PDB entry 4RUO | X-ray diffraction, 2.81 A resolution | chains X and B

== Chain X ==
Name: Vitamin D3 receptor A
From: Danio rerio
Notes: fragment: ligand binding domain
Reference sequence: Q9PTN2 (VDRA_DANRE); residues 156-453 here = UniProt positions 156-453
Sequence (302 residues; each row starts with the number of its first residue):
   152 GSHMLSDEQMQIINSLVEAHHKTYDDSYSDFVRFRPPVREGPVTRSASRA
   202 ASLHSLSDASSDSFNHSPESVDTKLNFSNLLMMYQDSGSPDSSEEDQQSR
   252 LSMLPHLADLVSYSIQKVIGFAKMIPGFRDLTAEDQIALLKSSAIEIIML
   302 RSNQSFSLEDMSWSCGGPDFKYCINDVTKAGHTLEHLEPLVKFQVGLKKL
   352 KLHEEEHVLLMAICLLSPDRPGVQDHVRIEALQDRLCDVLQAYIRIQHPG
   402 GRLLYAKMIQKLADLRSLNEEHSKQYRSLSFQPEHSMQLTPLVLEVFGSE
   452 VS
Unresolved in the structure: 152-153, 191-250, 453
Differences from the reference sequence: expression tag (152-155); engineered mutation His337 (Leu in Q9PTN2)
Ligand contacts: gemini (BIV; 21-nor-9,10-secocholesta-5,7,10(19)-triene-1,3,25-triol, 20-(4-hydroxy-4-methylpentyl)-, (1a,3b,5z,7e)): Tyr175, Tyr179, Phe182, Leu255, Leu258, Leu261, Val262, Ser265, Ile296, Ile299, Met300, Arg302, Ser303, Ser306, Trp314, Cys316, Tyr323, Val328, His333, His337, Leu338, Leu341, Leu419, His423, Gln426, Tyr427, Leu430, Phe448
Curated features (UniProtKB/Swiss-Prot):
  - region: Lys274 to Lys292 (Interaction with coactivator LXXLL motif)
  - motif: Pro442 to Ser450 (9aaTAD)
  - binding site (calcitriol): Tyr175, Ser265, Arg302, Ser306, His333, His423
What the authors report for this chain:
  - conformationally variable residues (side-chain flip): His337
  - contacts within the chain: His337-Gln426, His333-Gln426
  - mutagenesis - L337H: unchanged binding to gemini

== Chain B ==
Name: Nuclear receptor coactivator 2
Reference sequence: Q15596 (NCOA2_HUMAN); residues 686-698 here = UniProt positions 686-698
Sequence (13 residues; each row starts with the number of its first residue):
   686 KHKILHRLLQDSS
Unresolved in the structure: 696-698

== How chain X and chain B interact ==
Contacting residue pairs (20):
  Ile270(X) with Leu690(B), hydrophobic; Leu693(B), hydrophobic; Leu694(B), hydrophobic
  Lys274(X) with Leu693(B), hydrogen bond (side chain-backbone); Leu694(B); Gln695(B)
  Gln287(X) with Leu694(B)
  Ile288(X) with His687(B); Leu690(B), hydrophobic; His691(B)
  Lys292(X) with His687(B), hydrogen bond
  Pro442(X) with Ile689(B), hydrophobic
  Leu443(X) with Ile689(B)
  Glu446(X) with His687(B); Lys688(B), hydrogen bond (side chain-backbone); Ile689(B), hydrogen bond (side chain-backbone); Leu690(B), hydrogen bond (side chain-backbone)
  Glu451(X) with Lys686(B); His687(B), salt bridge
  Val452(X) with Lys686(B)
Other interface residues (no listed pair), chain X (12 interface residues in all): Ala284, Val447

== Summary ==
Chain X and chain B form an interface of 12 and 9 residues respectively, with 5 hydrogen bonds and 1 salt
bridge. Polar pairs include Glu451(X)-His687(B), Lys274(X)-Leu693(B) and Lys292(X)-His687(B). Ligands of chain
X: gemini. From the paper: L337H of chain X leaves binding to gemini unchanged; conformational variability at
His337(X).
Here chain X is Vitamin D3 receptor A (Danio rerio) and chain B is Nuclear receptor coactivator 2. Entry 4RUO
(Crystal structure of zVDR L337H mutant-gemini complex) was determined by X-ray diffraction together with 4RUJ
and 4RUP from the same study.
